PDB entry 7JK3 | electron microscopy, 3.40 A resolution | chains B and C of the 9 polymer chains in the assembly

# Chain B
Protein: Origin recognition complex subunit 2
Source organism: Drosophila melanogaster
Reference sequence: Q24168 (ORC2_DROME); numbering as in UniProt (aligned over 1-618)
Chain sequence (618 residues; each row starts with the number of its first residue):
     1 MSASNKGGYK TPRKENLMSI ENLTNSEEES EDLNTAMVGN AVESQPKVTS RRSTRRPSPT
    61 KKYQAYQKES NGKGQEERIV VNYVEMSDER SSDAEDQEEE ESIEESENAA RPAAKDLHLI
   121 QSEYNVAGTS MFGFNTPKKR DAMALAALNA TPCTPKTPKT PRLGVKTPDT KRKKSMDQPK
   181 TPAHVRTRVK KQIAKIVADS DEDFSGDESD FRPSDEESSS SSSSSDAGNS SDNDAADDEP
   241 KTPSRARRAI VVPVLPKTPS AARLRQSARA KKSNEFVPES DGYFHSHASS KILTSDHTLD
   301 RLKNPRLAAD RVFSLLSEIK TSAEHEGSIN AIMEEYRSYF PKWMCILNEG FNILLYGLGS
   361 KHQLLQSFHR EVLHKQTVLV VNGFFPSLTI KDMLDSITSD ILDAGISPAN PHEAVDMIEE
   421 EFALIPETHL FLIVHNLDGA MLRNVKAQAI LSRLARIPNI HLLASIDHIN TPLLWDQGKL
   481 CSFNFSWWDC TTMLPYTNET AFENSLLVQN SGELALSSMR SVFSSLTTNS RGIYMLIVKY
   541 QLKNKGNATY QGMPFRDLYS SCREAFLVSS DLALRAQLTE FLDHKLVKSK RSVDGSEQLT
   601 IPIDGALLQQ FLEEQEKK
Unresolved in the structure: 1-275, 287-322, 506-514, 546-551, 592-596, 617-618
Curated features (UniProtKB/Swiss-Prot):
  - modified residue: Thr24 (Phosphothreonine), Ser26 (Phosphoserine), Ser30 (Phosphoserine), Ser87 (Phosphoserine), Ser91 (Phosphoserine), Ser92 (Phosphoserine), Thr151 (Phosphothreonine), Thr154 (Phosphothreonine), Thr157 (Phosphothreonine), Thr160 (Phosphothreonine), Thr167 (Phosphothreonine), Thr170 (Phosphothreonine), Thr181 (Phosphothreonine), Thr258 (Phosphothreonine), Ser260 (Phosphoserine)

# Chain C
Protein: Origin recognition complex subunit 3
Source organism: Drosophila melanogaster
Reference sequence: Q7K2L1 (Q7K2L1_DROME); residue numbers follow UniProt; this construct covers 1-721
Chain sequence (721 residues; each row starts with the number of its first residue):
     1 MDPTISVSKG CFVYKNGATR AGKKAASKRK RPAAESSSLL GKEVVQQPFY EEYRKAWNQI
    61 NDHIADLQHR SYARTLEQLV DFVVGQAERD TPDEVLPTAA LLTGINQPDH LSQFTALTQR
   121 LHAQRAAMVC VLQSRDCATL KAAVETLVFG LVEDNAEVEQ MEDEDEDEDG AERDRKRLRR
   181 SQCTMKQLKS WYTNNFDSEQ KRRQLVVILP DFECFNASVL QDLILILSAH CGSLPFVLVL
   241 GVATAMTAVH GTLPYHVSSK IRLRVFQTQA APTGLNEVLD KVLLSPKYAF HLSGKTFKFL
   301 THIFLYYDFS IHGFIQGFKY CLMEHFFGGN AFALCTDYSK ALGRIKQLTH EDMETIRRLP
   361 SFRPYVEQIN DCKRIIAVLT DDDYLKKKLP QLLRDCLLHF LLFRCSLEFL TELVGDLPRC
   421 PLGKLRRELY VNCLNRAIIS TPEYKECLQM LSFLSKDEFV AKVNRALERT EQFLVEEIAP
   481 LELGEACTAV LRPKLEAIRL AVDEVVKATM ATITTTSPNE TRQATDHLTP VASRQELKDQ
   541 LLQRSKEDKM RHQLNTPTTQ FGRALQKTLQ LIETQIVQDH LRALQDAPPI HELFVFSDIA
   601 TVRRNIIGAP RAALHTALNN PHFYMQCKCC ELQDQSLLVG TLPDLSVVYK LHLECGRMIN
   661 LFDWLQAFRS VVSDSDHEEV AQEQIDPQIQ ARFTRAVAEL QFLGYIKMSK RKTDHATRLT
   721 W
Unresolved in the structure: 21-37, 90-93, 160-176, 200-201, 509-561, 673-686
What the authors report for this chain:
  - mutagenesis - K141A (3-fold): decreased binding to DNA

# How chain B and chain C interact
Contacting residue pairs (117):
  Phe276(B) with Arg611(C); Ala612(C), hydrophobic; His615(C)
  Glu279(B) with Trp721(C)
  Gly282(B) with Trp721(C)
  Tyr283(B) with Trp721(C)
  His325(B) with Met625(C); Cys627(C); Cys629(C); Cys630(C)
  Ser328(B) with Met625(C)
  Ile329(B) with Met625(C), hydrophobic
  Ile332(B) with Tyr624(C); Met625(C), hydrophobic
  Cys345(B) with Leu40(C), hydrophobic; Phe327(C), hydrophobic
  Ile346(B) with Tyr320(C); Met323(C), hydrophobic
  Asn348(B) with Ser38(C); Leu39(C); Tyr50(C), hydrogen bond
  Glu349(B) with Tyr50(C), hydrogen bond; Tyr53(C), hydrogen bond; Arg54(C), salt bridge; Lys319(C), hydrogen bond (backbone-side chain); Met323(C)
  Phe351(B) with Gln316(C)
  Tyr356(B) with Arg604(C); Ala609(C); Pro610(C), hydrophobic; Ala613(C), hydrophobic
  Leu358(B) with Leu614(C), hydrophobic; Ala617(C), hydrophobic
  Gln366(B) with Thr4(C), hydrogen bond
  His369(B) with Tyr14(C)
  Lys375(B) with Asn16(C)
  Gln376(B) with Tyr14(C)
  Thr377(B) with Tyr14(C)
  Val378(B) with Phe12(C); Val13(C); Tyr14(C), hydrogen bond (backbone-backbone)
  Leu379(B) with Phe12(C)
  Val380(B) with Gly10(C); Cys11(C); Phe12(C), hydrogen bond (backbone-backbone)
  Val381(B) with Gly10(C); Cys11(C), hydrophobic
  Asn382(B) with Gly10(C), hydrogen bond (backbone-backbone); Phe12(C)
  Phe384(B) with Ile5(C), hydrophobic
  Phe385(B) with Val7(C); Ser8(C)
  Met393(B) with Cys11(C), hydrophobic
  Ser396(B) with Val13(C)
  Asp400(B) with Val13(C); Lys15(C)
  Ile401(B) with Val13(C), hydrophobic; Lys15(C), hydrogen bond (backbone-side chain); Ala18(C)
  Leu402(B) with Thr19(C); Arg20(C)
  Asp403(B) with Lys15(C), salt bridge
  Ala404(B) with Arg20(C)
  His412(B) with Arg135(C); Asp136(C)
  Glu413(B) with Arg180(C), salt bridge
  Glu421(B) with Arg20(C), salt bridge
  Ile425(B) with Thr19(C); Arg20(C)
  Glu427(B) with Ser38(C), hydrogen bond (side chain-backbone)
  His429(B) with Ser38(C); Leu39(C)
  Phe431(B) with Leu39(C), hydrophobic
  Asn436(B) with Phe702(C)
  Arg453(B) with Arg135(C)
  His461(B) with Leu39(C)
  Asp467(B) with Phe702(C); Leu703(C)
  His468(B) with Phe702(C); Leu703(C); Gly704(C)
  Ile469(B) with Arg611(C); Leu614(C), hydrophobic; Leu703(C), hydrogen bond (backbone-backbone); Gly704(C)
  Asn470(B) with Arg611(C)
  Gln477(B) with Asp308(C), hydrogen bond
  Gly478(B) with Pro108(C)
  Cys481(B) with Pro108(C), hydrophobic; His312(C)
  Asn484(B) with Gln316(C), hydrogen bond
  Ser486(B) with Tyr320(C); Asn605(C)
  Trp487(B) with Arg604(C); Asn605(C), hydrogen bond (backbone-backbone); Ile606(C); Gly608(C); Pro610(C), hydrophobic
  Trp488(B) with Asn605(C)
  Asp489(B) with Ala613(C); Tyr624(C), hydrogen bond
  Thr491(B) with Tyr624(C)
  Met493(B) with Pro621(C), hydrophobic; Tyr624(C), hydrophobic; Met625(C), hydrophobic
  Pro495(B) with Arg695(C); Glu699(C)
  Tyr496(B) with Glu699(C), hydrogen bond (backbone-side chain); Phe702(C), hydrophobic; Leu703(C)
  Thr497(B) with Met1(C); Arg695(C)
  Asn498(B) with Met1(C); Ile5(C)
  Glu499(B) with Phe702(C)
  Ala501(B) with Met1(C), hydrophobic
  Phe502(B) with Ser6(C)
Other interface residues (no listed pair), chain B (75 interface residues in all): Pro278, Glu324, Lys342, Met344, Leu347, Gly357, Asp392, Asp416, Thr500, Asn504
Other interface residues (no listed pair), chain C (66 interface residues in all): Asp2, Lys9, Glu324, Leu618, Thr641, Pro643, Ala698, Tyr705, Thr720

# Summary
The interface between chain B and chain C involves 75 residues on one side and 66 on the other, with 16
hydrogen bonds and 4 salt bridges. Among the polar pairs are Glu349(B)-Arg54(C), Asp403(B)-Lys15(C) and
Glu413(B)-Arg180(C). The paper reports that K141A of chain C reduces binding to DNA.
Chain B is Origin recognition complex subunit 2 and chain C is Origin recognition complex subunit 3, both from
Drosophila melanogaster; the structure, Structure of Drosophila ORC bound to GC-rich DNA and Cdc6, was
determined by electron microscopy (same publication as 7JGR, 7JGS, 7JK2, 7JK4, 7JK5 and 7JK6).
